Entry 8VQJ (electron microscopy, 3.82 A resolution); this record covers chains E and F of the 6 polymer chains in the assembly.

== Chain E (and F) ==
Protein: Light-independent protochlorophyllide reductase iron-sulfur ATP-binding protein
From: Cereibacter sphaeroides
Notes: EC 1.3.7.7; chain F of this document is another copy of the same molecule, construct and numbering; everything in this record applies to it too
UniProt: Q9RFD6 (BCHL_RHOS4); numbering as in UniProt (aligned over 1-297)
Sequence (318 residues; row label = number of the first residue in the row; numbers below 1 keep their minus sign (Met-20 is residue -20)):
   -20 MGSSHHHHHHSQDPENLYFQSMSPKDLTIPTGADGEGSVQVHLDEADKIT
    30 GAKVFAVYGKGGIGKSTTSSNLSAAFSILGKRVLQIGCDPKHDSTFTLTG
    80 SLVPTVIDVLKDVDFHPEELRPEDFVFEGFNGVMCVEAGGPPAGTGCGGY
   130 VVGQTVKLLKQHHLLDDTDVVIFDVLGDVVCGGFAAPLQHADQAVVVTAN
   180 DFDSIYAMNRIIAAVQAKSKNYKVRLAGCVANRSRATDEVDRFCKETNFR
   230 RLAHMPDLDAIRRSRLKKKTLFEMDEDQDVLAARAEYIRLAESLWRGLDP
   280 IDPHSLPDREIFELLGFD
Unresolved in the structure: -20 to 6, 297 (chain F: -20 to 6, 294-297)
Construct notes: initiating methionine (-20); expression tag (-19 to 0); variant Glu289 (Asp in Q9RFD6)
Ligand contacts: 4Fe-4S cluster (SF4): Gln19, Cys126, Gly127, Gly128, Cys160, Phe163
From the paper describing this entry:
  - conformationally variable residues (order/disorder transition): Thr7 to Gly30

== How chain E and chain F interact ==
Residue-residue contacts (76):
  Ile8(E) with Ala12(F); Asp13(F)
  Pro9(E) with His21(F), hydrogen bond (backbone-side chain)
  Ala12(E) with Asp13(F); Ser17(F); His21(F)
  Asp13(E) with Ser17(F); His21(F); Leu22(F)
  Gly16(E) with Tyr129(F)
  Ser17(E) with Tyr129(F)
  Gln19(E) with Gly125(F); Cys126(F)
  Leu22(E) with Asp13(F); Ser17(F)
  Gly40(E) with Asp182(F)
  Ile42(E) with Asp182(F), hydrogen bond (backbone-side chain)
  Pro69(E) with Tyr185(F), hydrogen bond (backbone-side chain)
  Lys70(E) with Asp182(F); Tyr185(F)
  His71(E) with Asp287(F), salt bridge
  Asp72(E) with Asp182(F)
  Leu81(E) with Asp287(F)
  Phe94(E) with Pro9(F), hydrophobic; Glu15(F)
  Gly119(E) with Tyr185(F)
  Pro120(E) with Arg189(F), hydrogen bond (backbone-side chain)
  Pro121(E) with Arg189(F)
  Gly123(E) with Cys160(F); Gly161(F), hydrogen bond (backbone-backbone)
  Thr124(E) with Val18(F), hydrogen bond (side chain-backbone); Gln19(F); Leu22(F)
  Gly125(E) with Val18(F); Cys160(F); Gly161(F), hydrogen bond (backbone-backbone)
  Cys126(E) with Ser17(F); Val18(F)
  Gly127(E) with Cys160(F)
  Tyr129(E) with Gly14(F); Glu15(F); Val18(F), hydrophobic
  Val130(E) with Cys160(F), hydrophobic
  Gln133(E) with Pro9(F)
  Lys136(E) with Ile8(F), hydrogen bond (side chain-backbone); Pro9(F)
  Asp157(E) with Asp157(F); Val158(F)
  Val159(E) with Ala122(F), hydrophobic; Gly123(F), hydrogen bond (backbone-backbone)
  Cys160(E) with Gly123(F); Thr124(F), hydrogen bond (side chain-backbone); Gly125(F), hydrogen bond (side chain-backbone)
  Gly161(E) with Gly123(F); Thr124(F)
  Phe163(E) with Val158(F), hydrophobic
  Tyr185(E) with Pro69(F), hydrogen bond (side chain-backbone); Lys70(F); His71(F), hydrogen bond
  Arg189(E) with Gly119(F); Pro120(F), hydrogen bond (side chain-backbone); Pro121(F); Ala122(F)
  Ala192(E) with Ala122(F)
  Ala193(E) with Ala122(F)
  Ala196(E) with Ala122(F); Gly123(F)
  Lys197(E) with Gly123(F), hydrogen bond (side chain-backbone)
  Asp287(E) with Leu81(F)
  Leu293(E) with Lys247(F)
  Leu294(E) with Ser243(F); Lys246(F); Lys247(F), hydrogen bond (backbone-side chain)
  Phe296(E) with Arg242(F); Ser243(F); Arg244(F)
Other interface residues (no listed pair), chain E (50 interface residues in all): Thr7, Asp23, Gly41, Phe181, Ser243, Lys246, Phe291
Other interface residues (no listed pair), chain F (44 interface residues in all): Glu24, Lys39, Asp72, Leu155, Val159, Gly162, Leu293

== Summary ==
The interface between chain E and chain F involves 50 residues on one side and 44 on the other, with 16
hydrogen bonds and 1 salt bridge. Polar pairs include His71(E)-Asp287(F), Pro9(E)-His21(F) and
Ile42(E)-Asp182(F). Ligands of chain E: 4Fe-4S cluster. From the paper: conformational variability at Thr7(E).
Both chains are Light-independent protochlorophyllide reductase iron-sulfur ATP-binding protein (Cereibacter
sphaeroides). Entry 8VQJ (CryoEM structure of DPOR under turnover) was determined by electron microscopy
together with 9BUO, 9E7H, 9EFU, 8VQH and 8VQI from the same study.
